8HMP - chains N and A of the 5 polymer chains in the assembly; structure by electron microscopy, 2.77 A resolution.

[Chain N]
Name: Nb35
From: Homo sapiens
Chain sequence (149 residues; each row starts with the number of its first residue; numbers below 1 keep their minus sign (Met-22 is residue -22)):
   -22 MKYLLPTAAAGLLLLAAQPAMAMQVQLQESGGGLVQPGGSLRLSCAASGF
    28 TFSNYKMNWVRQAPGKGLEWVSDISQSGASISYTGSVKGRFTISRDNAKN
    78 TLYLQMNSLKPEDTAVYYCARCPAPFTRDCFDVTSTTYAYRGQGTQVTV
Not modelled in the structure: -22 to 0
Disulfide bonds: Cys22-Cys96, Cys99-Cys107

[Chain A]
Name: Guanine nucleotide-binding protein G(s) subunit alpha isoforms short
From: Homo sapiens
UniProtKB: P63092 (GNAS2_HUMAN); residue numbers follow UniProt; this construct covers 5-63, 204-254, 265-394
Chain sequence (249 residues; row label = number of the first residue in the row; note: 141 numbers in that range are skipped by the numbering (no residue carries them; nothing is unmodelled there)):
     5 GNSKTEDQRNEEKAQREANKKIEKQLQKDKQVYRATHRLLLLGADNSGKS
    55 TIVKQMRIL
   195 HGGSGGSGGTSGIFETKFQVDKVNFHMFDVGGQRDERRKWIQCFNDVTAI
   245 IFVVDSSDYN
   265 RLQEALNLFKSIWNNRWLRTISVILFLNKQDLLAEKVLAGKSKIEDYFPE
   315 FARYTTPEDATPEPGEDPRVTRAKYFIRDEFLRISTASGDGRHYCYPHFT
   365 CAVDTENARRIFNDCRDIIQRMHLRQYELL
Not modelled in the structure: 5-8, 195-200
Construct notes: engineered mutation Asp49 (Gly in P63092), Asn50 (Glu in P63092), Asp249 (Ala in P63092), Asp252 (Ser in P63092), Ala372 (Ile in P63092), Ile375 (Val in P63092); linker (196-203)

[Interface between chain N and chain A]
Pairs across the interface (25; chain N residue first):
  Trp47(N) with Gln267(A); Asn271(A)
  Thr61(N) with Gln267(A)
  Gly62(N) with Asp310(A); Tyr311(A)
  Lys65(N) with Pro313(A)
  Pro100(N) with Arg232(A)
  Arg105(N) with Asn278(A); Arg283(A)
  Asp106(N) with Ser275(A); Asn278(A); Asn279(A), hydrogen bond
  Cys107(N) with Ser275(A)
  Phe108(N) with Arg231(A); Arg232(A); Ser275(A)
  Thr111(N) with Asp229(A); Glu230(A)
  Ser112(N) with Asp229(A), hydrogen bond (backbone-side chain)
  Thr113(N) with Arg228(A), hydrogen bond; Asp229(A), hydrogen bond; Glu230(A)
  Thr114(N) with Glu230(A)
  Tyr115(N) with Glu230(A)
  Tyr117(N) with Arg232(A)

[Overview]
Chain N and chain A form an interface of 15 and 14 residues respectively; the contacts include 4 hydrogen
bonds. Among the polar pairs are Asp106(N)-Asn279(A), Ser112(N)-Asp229(A) and Thr113(N)-Arg228(A).
Chain N is Nb35 and chain A is Guanine nucleotide-binding protein G(s) subunit alpha isoforms short, both from
Homo sapiens; the structure, GPR52 with Gs and c17, was determined by electron microscopy.
